2UX0 - chains E and F of the 6 polymer chains in the assembly; structure by X-ray diffraction, 2.46 A resolution.

Chain E (and F):
Molecule: Calcium-calmodulin dependent protein kinase (cam kinase) II gamma
Source organism: Homo sapiens
Notes: EC 2.7.1.123; fragment: oligomerisation domain, residues 387-527; chain F of this document is another copy of the same molecule, construct and numbering; everything in this record applies to it too
UniProtKB: Q8N4I3 (Q8N4I3_HUMAN); residue numbers follow UniProt; this construct covers 387-527
Sequence (143 residues; each row starts with the number of its first residue):
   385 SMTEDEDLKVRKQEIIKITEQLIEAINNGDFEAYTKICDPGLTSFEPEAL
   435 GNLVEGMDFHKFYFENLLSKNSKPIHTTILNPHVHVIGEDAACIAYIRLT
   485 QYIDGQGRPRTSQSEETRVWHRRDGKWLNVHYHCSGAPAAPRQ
Unresolved in the structure: 385, 521-527 (chain F: 385-386, 521-527)
Differences from the reference sequence: engineered mutation Arg526 (Leu in Q8N4I3)
Ligand contacts: glycine (GLY): Ile410, Glu430, His444, Tyr447, Phe448, Tyr516

How chain E and chain F interact:
Pairs across the interface (26; chain E residue first):
  Pro458(E) with Phe446(F); Asn450(F)
  Ile459(E) with Phe446(F), hydrophobic
  His460(E) with Asp442(F), salt bridge; Phe446(F)
  Leu464(E) with Asn436(F); Leu437(F)
  Ile481(E) with Asn436(F)
  Leu483(E) with Ala433(F); Asn436(F); Val438(F), hydrophobic; Phe443(F), hydrophobic
  Gln485(E) with Phe443(F), hydrogen bond (side chain-backbone); Phe446(F); Tyr447(F)
  Tyr486(E) with Phe446(F), hydrophobic
  Ile487(E) with Phe446(F), hydrophobic
  Pro493(E) with Glu432(F); Leu451(F)
  Arg494(E) with Glu432(F)
  Thr495(E) with Glu432(F), hydrogen bond (side chain-backbone); Leu434(F); Tyr447(F), hydrogen bond
  Ser496(E) with Leu434(F)
  Gln497(E) with Leu434(F); Asn436(F), hydrogen bond
Interface residues without a listed pair, chain E (15 interface residues in all): Thr462

Overview:
Chain E and chain F form an interface of 15 and 12 residues respectively, with 4 hydrogen bonds and 1 salt
bridge. Among the polar pairs are His460(E)-Asp442(F), Gln485(E)-Phe443(F) and Thr495(E)-Glu432(F). Ligands of
chain E: glycine.
Both chains are Calcium-calmodulin dependent protein kinase (cam kinase) II gamma (Homo sapiens). Entry 2UX0
(Structure of the oligomerisation domain of calcium-calmodulin dependent protein kinase II gamma) was
determined by X-ray diffraction together with 2WEL, 2W2C, 2VZ6, 2VN9 and 2V7O from the same study.
